Entry 8YS6 (electron microscopy, 3.03 A resolution); this record covers chains D and C of the 8 polymer chains in the assembly.

# Chain D
Protein: 2-oxoglutarate:acceptor oxidoreductase
From: Helicobacter pylori
Reference sequence: A0A0B2EGL0 (A0A0B2EGL0_HELPX); numbering as in UniProt (aligned over 1-113)
Sequence (113 residues; row label = number of the first residue in the row):
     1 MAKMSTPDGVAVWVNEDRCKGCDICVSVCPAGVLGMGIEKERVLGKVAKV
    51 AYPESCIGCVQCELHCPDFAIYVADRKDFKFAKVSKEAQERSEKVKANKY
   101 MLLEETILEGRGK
Unresolved in the structure: 1-5, 112-113
Metal / ion sites: 4Fe-4S cluster Fe near Cys59 (its only coordinating residue here)
Small-molecule neighbours:
  - Napabucasin (A1D65): Val43, Leu44, Lys46
  - 4Fe-4S cluster (SF4), molecule 1: Arg18, Cys19, Lys20, Gly21, Cys22, Asp23, Cys25, Met36, Ala48, His65, Cys66, Pro67, Asp68, Ala70
  - 4Fe-4S cluster (SF4), molecule 2: Val28, Cys29, Pro30, Ala31, Val33, Leu34, Cys56, Ile57, Cys59, Gln61, Cys62, Val73

# Chain C
Protein: 2-oxoglutarate ferredoxin oxidoreductase subunit beta
From: Helicobacter pylori
Notes: EC 1.2.7.3
Reference sequence: A0A024BZG2 (A0A024BZG2_HELPX); residues 1-273 here = UniProt positions 1-273
Sequence (273 residues; each row starts with the number of its first residue):
     1 MAFNYDEYLRVDKIPTLWCWGCGDGVILKSIIRTIDALGWKMDDVCLVSG
    51 IGCSGRMSSYVNCNTVHTTHGRAVAYATGIKMANPSKHVIVVSGDGDGFA
   101 IGGNHTMHACRRNIDLNFILVNNFIYGLTNSQTSPTTPNGMWTVTAQWGN
   151 IDNQFDPCALTTAAGASFVARESVLDPQKLEKVLKEGFSHKGFSFFDVHS
   201 NCHINLGRKNKMGEASQMLKWMESRLVSKRQFEAMSPEERVDKFPTGVLR
   251 HDTDRKEYCEAYQEIIEKAQGKQ
Construct notes: conflict Arg250 (Lys in A0A024BZG2)
Metal / ion sites: 4Fe-4S cluster Fe near Cys19 (its only coordinating residue here); Mg2+: Asp95, Asn123, Ile125 (together with thiamine diphosphate)
Small-molecule neighbours:
  - thiamine diphosphate: Ile51, Gly52, Cys53, Ser54, His70, Gly94, Asp95, Gly96, Asp97, Asn123, Phe124, Ile125, Tyr126, Gly127, Leu128, Thr129
  - 4Fe-4S cluster (SF4): Trp18, Cys19, Cys22, Asp24, Cys53, Asn123, Gly127, Asn201, Cys202, His203, Ile204, Asn205

# Interface between chain D and chain C
Contacting residue pairs (29):
  Thr6(D) - Phe3(C)
  Arg18(D) - Ile14(C)
  Lys20(D) - Thr16(C)
  Lys20(D) - Cys19(C)
  Lys20(D) - Trp20(C)
  Cys22(D) - Trp20(C)
  Cys22(D) - Gly21(C)
  Ile24(D) - Leu219(C)  hydrophobic
  Leu44(D) - Trp20(C)
  Gln61(D) - Gln178(C)
  Glu63(D) - Ala2(C)
  Glu63(D) - Phe3(C)  hydrogen bond (side chain-backbone)
  Glu63(D) - Lys29(C)  hydrogen bond (backbone-side chain)
  Leu64(D) - Val26(C)
  Leu64(D) - Arg33(C)
  Leu64(D) - Pro177(C)
  Leu64(D) - Gln178(C)
  His65(D) - Val174(C)
  His65(D) - Leu175(C)
  His65(D) - Pro177(C)
  Cys66(D) - Lys29(C)  hydrogen bond (backbone-side chain)
  Pro67(D) - Cys22(C)
  Pro67(D) - Gly25(C)
  Asp68(D) - Trp20(C)
  Phe69(D) - Tyr5(C)  hydrophobic
  Phe69(D) - Leu9(C)  hydrophobic
  Phe69(D) - Lys29(C)
  Lys96(D) - Lys220(C)
  Tyr100(D) - Ser216(C)
Also at the interface, not in a pair above, chain D (19 interface residues in all): Gly21, Tyr72, Asp75
Also at the interface, not in a pair above, chain C (26 interface residues in all): Leu17, Trp18, Leu28, Glu214, Ala215

# In short
19 residues of chain D and 26 residues of chain C are in contact; the contacts include 3 hydrogen bonds. Polar
pairs include Glu63(D)-Phe3(C), Glu63(D)-Lys29(C) and Cys66(D)-Lys29(C). Ligands of chain D: 4Fe-4S cluster
and Napabucasin. Chain C binds 4Fe-4S cluster and thiamine diphosphate.
Here chain D is 2-oxoglutarate:acceptor oxidoreductase and chain C is 2-oxoglutarate ferredoxin oxidoreductase
subunit beta, both from Helicobacter pylori. Entry 8YS6 (Helicobacter pylori OorDABC in complex with
Napabucasin) was determined by electron microscopy (same publication as 8YS5).
